Entry 6YO4 (X-ray diffraction, 1.70 A resolution); this record covers chain A.

== Chain A ==
Name: Carbonic anhydrase 2
From: Homo sapiens
Notes: EC 4.2.1.1
Reference sequence: P00918 (CAH2_HUMAN); residues 1-260 here = UniProt positions 1-260
Chain sequence (260 residues; each row starts with the number of its first residue):
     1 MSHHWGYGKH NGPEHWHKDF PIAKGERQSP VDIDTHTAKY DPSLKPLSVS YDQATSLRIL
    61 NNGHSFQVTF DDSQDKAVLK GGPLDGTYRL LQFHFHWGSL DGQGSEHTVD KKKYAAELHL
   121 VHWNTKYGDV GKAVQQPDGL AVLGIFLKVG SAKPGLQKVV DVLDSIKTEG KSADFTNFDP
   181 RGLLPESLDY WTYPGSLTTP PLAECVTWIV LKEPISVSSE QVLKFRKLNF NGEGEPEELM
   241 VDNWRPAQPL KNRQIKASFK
Not modelled in the structure: 1-3
Construct notes: engineered mutation Ser65 (Ala in P00918), Gln67 (Asn in P00918), Thr69 (Glu in P00918), Leu91 (Ile in P00918), Val130 (Phe in P00918), Glu169 (Lys in P00918), Ala203 (Leu in P00918)
Bound ions: Zn2+: His94, His96, His119 (together with Para-Carborane propyl-sulfonamide)
Ligand contacts: Para-Carborane propyl-sulfonamide (P8B): Leu91, Gln92, His94, His96, Glu106, His119, Val121, Val130, Val134, Leu140, Val142, Ser196, Leu197, Thr198, Thr199, Trp208
Curated features (UniProtKB/Swiss-Prot):
  - active site: His64 (Proton donor/acceptor)
  - binding site (Zn(2+)): His94, His96, His119
  - binding site (substrate): Thr198, Thr199
  - site: Tyr7 (Fine-tunes the proton-transfer properties of H-64), Asn62 (Fine-tunes the proton-transfer properties of H-64), Gln92 (Involved in the binding of some activators, including histamine and L-histidine)
  - modified residue: Ser2 (N-acetylserine), Ser165 (Phosphoserine), Ser172 (Phosphoserine)
  - natural variant: Lys18 (K18E: In Jogjakarta), Gln92 (Q92P: In OPTB3), His94 (H94Y: In OPTB3 loss of activity), His107 (H107Y: In OPTB3), Gly144 (G144R: In OPTB3), Pro236 (P236H: In Melbourne)
  - mutagenesis: Trp5 (W5A: Impaired activity, not rescued by 4-methylimidazole (4-MI); when associated with W-64), Tyr7 (Y7F: Enhanced activity; Y7H: Reduced proton transfer rate), Asn62 (N62A: Reduced activity; N62D: Strongly reduced activity; N62H: Reduced proton transfer; when associated with A-64; N62L: Reduced activity; N62T: Reduced activity; N62V: Reduced activity), His64 (H64A: Reduced CO(2) hydrase activity, rescued by 4-methylimidazole (4-MI). Reduced proton transfer; when associated with H-62. Enhanced proton transfer; when associated with H-67 ...), His94 (H94C/D/E/N/Q: Strongly reduced CO(2) hydrase and p-nitrophenyl acetate esterase activities, impaired stability of zinc binding), Glu106 (E106A/Q: Strongly reduced CO(2) hydrase activity; E106D: Normal CO(2) hydrase activity), Glu117 (E117Q: Strongly reduced activity and sulfonamide affinity), His119 (H119D/N/Q: Reduced activity; H119E: Strongly reduced activity), Val121 (V121A/G/I/L/S: Reduced CO(2) hydrase and p-nitrophenyl acetate esterase activities; V121K/R: Strongly reduced CO(2) hydrase and p-nitrophenyl acetate esterase activities), Val142 (V142F/Y: Strongly impaired activity; V142G: Weakly impaired activity; V142H: Impaired activity), Leu197 (L197A: Reduced CO(2) hydrase activity; L197E/H/R: Strongly reduced CO(2) hydrase activity; L197F: Normal activity), Thr198 (T198A/C/H/P: Strongly reduced activity; T198D/E: Strongly reduced activity, but enhanced zinc affinity; T198S/V: Reduced activity), 2 further mutagenesis entries in UniProt

== Summary ==
Chain A binds Para-Carborane propyl-sulfonamide. His94, His96 and His119 form the Zn2+ site. From UniProt:
active-site residue His64, 3 Zn2+-binding residues, substrate-binding residues Thr198 and Thr199 and 14
mutagenesis sites.
Chain A is Carbonic anhydrase 2 (Homo sapiens); the structure, Para-Carborane propyl-sulfonamide in complex
with CA IX mimic, was determined by X-ray diffraction together with 6YO2, 6YO7, 6YOI, 6YOK and 6YOL from the
same study.
